1R9Z - chain A; structure by X-ray diffraction, 1.32 A resolution.

[Chain A]
Molecule: Cytosine deaminase
Organism: Escherichia coli
UniProt: P25524 (CODA_ECOLI); residue numbers follow UniProt; this construct covers 1-426
Chain sequence (430 residues; numbered -3 to 426; the number before each row is that of its first residue; numbers below 1 keep their minus sign (Gly-3 is residue -3)):
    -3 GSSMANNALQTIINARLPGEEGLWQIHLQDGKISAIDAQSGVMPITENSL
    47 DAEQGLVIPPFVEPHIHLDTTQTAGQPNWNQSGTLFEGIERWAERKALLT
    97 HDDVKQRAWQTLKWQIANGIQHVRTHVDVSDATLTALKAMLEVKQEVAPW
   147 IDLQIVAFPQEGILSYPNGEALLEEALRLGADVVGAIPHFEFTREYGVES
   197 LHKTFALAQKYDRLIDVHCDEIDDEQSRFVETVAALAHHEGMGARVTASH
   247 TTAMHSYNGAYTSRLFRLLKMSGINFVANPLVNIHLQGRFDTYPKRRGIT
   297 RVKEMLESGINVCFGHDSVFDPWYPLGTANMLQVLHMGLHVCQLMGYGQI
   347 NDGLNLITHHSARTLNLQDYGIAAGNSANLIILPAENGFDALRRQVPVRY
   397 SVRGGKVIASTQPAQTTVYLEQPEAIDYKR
Not modelled in the structure: -3 to 3
Sequence notes: cloning artifact (-3 to 0); engineered mutation Ala1 (Ser in P25524), Ser314 (Asp in P25524)
Metal / ion sites: Fe ion: His61, His63, His214

[Summary]
His61, His63 and His214 coordinate a Fe ion ion.
Chain A is Cytosine deaminase (Escherichia coli); the structure, Bacterial cytosine deaminase D314S mutant,
was determined by X-ray diffraction, deposited together with 1R9X, 1R9Y, 1RA0, 1RA5 and 1RAK.
